PDB entry 6MIG | X-ray diffraction, 1.70 A resolution | chains A and B of the 3 polymer chains in the assembly

[Chain A]
Molecule: Gag-Pol polyprotein
Source organism: Moloney murine leukemia virus (isolate Shinnick)
Notes: EC 3.4.23.-, 2.7.7.49, 2.7.7.7, 3.1.26.4, 2.7.7.-, 3.1.-.-
UniProt: P03355 (POL_MLVMS); residues 24-278 here correspond to UniProt positions 683-937 (UniProt number = residue number + 659)
Sequence (259 residues; row label = number of the first residue in the row):
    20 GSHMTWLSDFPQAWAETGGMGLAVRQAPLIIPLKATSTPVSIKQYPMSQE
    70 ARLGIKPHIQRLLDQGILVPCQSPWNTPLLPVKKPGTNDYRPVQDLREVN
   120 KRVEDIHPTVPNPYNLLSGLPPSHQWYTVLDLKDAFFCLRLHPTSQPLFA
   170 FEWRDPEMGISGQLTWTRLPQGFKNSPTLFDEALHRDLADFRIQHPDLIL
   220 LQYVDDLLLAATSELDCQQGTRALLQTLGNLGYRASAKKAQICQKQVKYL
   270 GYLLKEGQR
Unresolved in the structure: 20-23, 102-108
Differences from the reference sequence: expression tag (20-23)

[Chain B]
Molecule: 8-nt DNA strand
Sequence (8 nucleotides; numbered 1 to 8; the number before each row is that of its first residue):
     1 CTTATXXT
Modified positions: 1WA (2-amino-8-(2-deoxy-5-O-phosphono-beta-D-erythro-pentofuranosyl)-4-hydroxy-1H-imidazo[1,2-a][1,3,5]triazine-5,8-diium) at position 6; IGU (2'-deoxyisoguanine-5'-monophosphate) at position 7

[How chain A and chain B interact]
Residue-residue contacts - 4 pairs, chain A then chain B:
  Tyr-64(A) with DC1(B), sugar contact
  Arg-116(A) with DT2(B), hydrogen bond to the base; DT3(B), hydrogen bond to the sugar
  Lys-120(A) with DA4(B), salt bridge to the phosphate
Also at the interface, not in a pair above, chain A (4 interface residues in all): Leu-99

[Overview]
Chain A and chain B each contribute 4 residues to their interface, with 2 hydrogen bonds and 1 salt bridge.
Polar contacts include Arg-116(A)/DT2(B), Arg-116(A)/DT3(B) and Lys-120(A)/DA4(B).
Chain A is Gag-Pol polyprotein (Moloney murine leukemia virus (isolate Shinnick)) and chain B is an 8-nt DNA
strand; the structure, Crystal structure of host-guest complex with PB hachimoji DNA, was determined by X-ray
diffraction together with 6MIH and 6MIK from the same study.
